PDB entry 7TGH | electron microscopy, 2.60 A resolution | chains 4 and B4 of the 91 polymer chains in the assembly

# Chain 4
Molecule: NADH-ubiquinone oxidoreductase chain 4
Organism: Tetrahymena thermophila
Notes: EC 7.1.1.2
UniProtKB: Q950X9 (Q950X9_TETTH); residue numbers follow UniProt; this construct covers 1-505
Chain sequence (505 residues; numbered 1 to 505; the number before each row is that of its first residue):
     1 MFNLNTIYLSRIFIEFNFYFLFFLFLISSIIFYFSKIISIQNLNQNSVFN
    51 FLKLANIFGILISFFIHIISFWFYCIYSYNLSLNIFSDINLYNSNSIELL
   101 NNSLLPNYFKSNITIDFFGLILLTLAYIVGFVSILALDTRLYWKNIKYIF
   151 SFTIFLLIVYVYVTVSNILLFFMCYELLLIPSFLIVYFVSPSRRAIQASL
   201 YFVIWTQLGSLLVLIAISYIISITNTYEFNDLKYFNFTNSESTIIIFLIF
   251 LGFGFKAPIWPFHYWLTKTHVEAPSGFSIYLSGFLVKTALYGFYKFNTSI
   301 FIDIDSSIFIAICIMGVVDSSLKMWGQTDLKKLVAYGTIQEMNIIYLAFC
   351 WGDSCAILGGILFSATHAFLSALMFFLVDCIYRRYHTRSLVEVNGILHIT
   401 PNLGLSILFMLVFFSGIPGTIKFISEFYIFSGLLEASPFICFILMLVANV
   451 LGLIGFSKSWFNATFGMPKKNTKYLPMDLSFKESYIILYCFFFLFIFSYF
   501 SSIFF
Residues lining bound ligands:
  - 1,2-Distearoyl-sn-glycerophosphoethanolamine (3PE), molecule 1: Tyr19, Phe20, Phe23, Leu24, Ile27, Phe58, Leu104, Leu105, Pro106
  - 1,2-Distearoyl-sn-glycerophosphoethanolamine (3PE), molecule 2: Ile27, Ile31, Phe51
  - 1,2-Distearoyl-sn-glycerophosphoethanolamine (3PE), molecule 3: Gln197, Tyr201, Trp205
  - 1,2-Distearoyl-sn-glycerophosphoethanolamine (3PE), molecule 4: Leu212, Ile215, Ser240, Thr243, Ile244, Phe247, Leu248
  - 1,2-Distearoyl-sn-glycerophosphoethanolamine (3PE), molecule 5: Trp325, Val450, Leu451, Ile454
  - 1,2-diacyl-sn-glycero-3-phosphocholine (PC1): Leu397, Pro401, Asn402, Leu405, Leu408, Phe409, Phe495

# Chain B4
Molecule: NDUB4
Organism: Tetrahymena thermophila
Chain sequence (108 residues; row label = number of the first residue in the row):
    34 AAPPAAFFLYFFVPDNFPSAQSGFRTASRNPFQVQFVFAYDNWEYKYCGQ
    84 WWSMGSLAVNVLFFVVPLFLWLILQTQSDQSSNRDDNSLTFYFSNAGFFF
   134 FQIYTNTG
Residues lining bound ligands: 1,2-diacyl-sn-glycero-3-phosphocholine (PC1): Gly82, Trp85, Ser86, Leu90, Val94

# Chain 4 / chain B4 interface
Pairs across the interface (125; chain 4 residue first):
  Arg11(4) - Thr138(B4)  hydrogen bond
  Tyr74(4) - Phe134(B4)  hydrogen bond (side chain-backbone)
  Tyr77(4) - Ile136(B4)  hydrophobic
  Tyr77(4) - Thr138(B4)
  Ser78(4) - Phe134(B4)
  Ser78(4) - Ile136(B4)
  Leu81(4) - Thr138(B4)
  Glu98(4) - Asn139(B4)
  Glu98(4) - Gly141(B4)
  Leu99(4) - Asn139(B4)  hydrogen bond (backbone-backbone)
  Leu99(4) - Thr140(B4)
  Leu99(4) - Gly141(B4)  hydrogen bond (backbone-backbone)
  Leu100(4) - Gly141(B4)
  Asn112(4) - Thr140(B4)
  Thr114(4) - Gln135(B4)  hydrogen bond
  Ile115(4) - Phe134(B4)
  Ile115(4) - Gln135(B4)
  Ile115(4) - Ile136(B4)  hydrogen bond (backbone-backbone)
  Asp116(4) - Phe134(B4)
  Asp116(4) - Gln135(B4)
  Phe117(4) - Phe134(B4)  hydrogen bond (backbone-backbone)
  Thr139(4) - Phe50(B4)
  Arg140(4) - Asn49(B4)  hydrogen bond
  Arg140(4) - Phe50(B4)  hydrogen bond (side chain-backbone)
  Arg140(4) - Pro51(B4)
  Arg140(4) - Ser52(B4)
  Tyr142(4) - Phe50(B4)  hydrophobic
  Ser190(4) - Val46(B4)
  Pro191(4) - Phe45(B4)
  Pro191(4) - Val46(B4)  hydrogen bond (backbone-backbone)
  Pro191(4) - Asn49(B4)
  Ser192(4) - Phe44(B4)
  Ser192(4) - Val46(B4)
  Arg193(4) - Phe44(B4)  hydrogen bond (backbone-backbone)
  Arg194(4) - Phe71(B4)
  Arg194(4) - Asp74(B4)  salt bridge
  Arg194(4) - Asn75(B4)  hydrogen bond
  Lys233(4) - Ala129(B4)  hydrogen bond (side chain-backbone)
  Lys233(4) - Gly130(B4)
  Lys233(4) - Phe131(B4)
  Ile246(4) - Phe124(B4)  hydrophobic
  Lys268(4) - Asp74(B4)  salt bridge
  Tyr294(4) - Phe132(B4)
  Tyr294(4) - Phe133(B4)  hydrogen bond (side chain-backbone)
  Lys295(4) - Phe132(B4)
  Lys295(4) - Gln135(B4)
  Asn297(4) - Phe124(B4)
  Thr298(4) - Phe126(B4)
  Thr298(4) - Gly130(B4)
  Thr298(4) - Phe132(B4)
  Ser299(4) - Phe132(B4)
  Ile300(4) - Phe126(B4)
  Phe301(4) - Phe126(B4)  hydrophobic
  Ile302(4) - Phe124(B4)
  Ile304(4) - Thr123(B4)
  Asp305(4) - Gln108(B4)
  Asp305(4) - Leu122(B4)
  Ser306(4) - Leu122(B4)  hydrogen bond (backbone-backbone)
  Ser306(4) - Thr123(B4)
  Ser306(4) - Phe124(B4)  hydrogen bond (side chain-backbone)
  Ser307(4) - Trp104(B4)
  Ser307(4) - Leu107(B4)
  Ser307(4) - Gln108(B4)  hydrogen bond
  Ser307(4) - Leu122(B4)
  Ile308(4) - Trp104(B4)
  Phe309(4) - Phe124(B4)  hydrophobic
  Ile310(4) - Leu107(B4)  hydrophobic
  Ile310(4) - Leu122(B4)  hydrophobic
  Ala311(4) - Leu107(B4)  hydrophobic
  Ile314(4) - Leu103(B4)  hydrophobic
  Met315(4) - Val99(B4)  hydrophobic
  Met315(4) - Pro100(B4)
  Met315(4) - Leu103(B4)
  Asp319(4) - Phe96(B4)
  Leu322(4) - Phe96(B4)  hydrophobic
  Thr328(4) - Phe69(B4)
  Lys332(4) - Tyr73(B4)
  Phe349(4) - Phe124(B4)
  Cys350(4) - Phe124(B4)  hydrophobic
  Trp351(4) - Ser121(B4)  hydrogen bond (side chain-backbone)
  Trp351(4) - Leu122(B4)
  Trp351(4) - Thr123(B4)
  Trp351(4) - Phe124(B4)
  Trp351(4) - Tyr125(B4)  hydrogen bond (backbone-backbone)
  Gly352(4) - Phe124(B4)
  Gly352(4) - Tyr125(B4)
  Asp353(4) - Tyr125(B4)  hydrogen bond (backbone-backbone)
  Asp353(4) - Phe126(B4)
  Asp353(4) - Ser127(B4)  hydrogen bond (side chain-backbone)
  Asp353(4) - Asn128(B4)  hydrogen bond (side chain-backbone)
  Leu358(4) - Phe133(B4)  hydrophobic
  Arg383(4) - Gln54(B4)
  Arg384(4) - Gln54(B4)  hydrogen bond
  His386(4) - Arg58(B4)  hydrogen bond (side chain-backbone)
  His386(4) - Arg62(B4)  hydrogen bond (backbone-side chain)
  Thr387(4) - Tyr43(B4)
  Ser389(4) - Val70(B4)
  Val391(4) - Gln66(B4)  hydrogen bond (backbone-side chain)
  Val391(4) - Phe69(B4)  hydrophobic
  Glu392(4) - Tyr43(B4)  hydrogen bond
  Glu392(4) - Gln66(B4)
  Glu392(4) - Val70(B4)
  Glu435(4) - Asp119(B4)
  Glu435(4) - Asn120(B4)
  Ala436(4) - Ser114(B4)
  Ser437(4) - Leu107(B4)
  Ser437(4) - Gln110(B4)  hydrogen bond
  Pro438(4) - Gln110(B4)
  Phe439(4) - Ile106(B4)  hydrophobic
  Phe439(4) - Gln110(B4)  hydrogen bond (backbone-side chain)
  Ile440(4) - Ile106(B4)  hydrophobic
  Ile440(4) - Leu107(B4)  hydrophobic
  Ile440(4) - Gln110(B4)
  Lys470(4) - Gln66(B4)  hydrogen bond
  Asn471(4) - Ala60(B4)
  Lys473(4) - Arg58(B4)  hydrogen bond (backbone-side chain)
  Tyr474(4) - Arg58(B4)
  Tyr474(4) - Thr59(B4)
  Tyr474(4) - Ala60(B4)  hydrophobic
  Leu475(4) - Arg58(B4)  hydrogen bond (backbone-side chain)
  Pro476(4) - Ser55(B4)
  Pro476(4) - Arg58(B4)
  Met477(4) - Ser55(B4)  hydrogen bond (backbone-side chain)
  Ile503(4) - Phe134(B4)  hydrophobic
  Phe504(4) - Phe134(B4)  hydrophobic
Other interface residues (no listed pair), chain 4 (85 interface residues in all): Ile97, Ile196, Phe229, Asn230, Trp260, Phe293, Ile357, Tyr382, Ile443, Glu483, Phe505
Other interface residues (no listed pair), chain B4 (56 interface residues in all): Val67, Ser111, Tyr137

# Summary
Chain 4 and chain B4 form an interface of 85 and 56 residues respectively; the contacts include 33 hydrogen
bonds and 2 salt bridges. Among the polar pairs are Arg194(4)-Asp74(B4), Lys268(4)-Asp74(B4) and
Arg11(4)-Thr138(B4). Bound to chain 4: 5 copies of 1,2-Distearoyl-sn-glycerophosphoethanolamine and
1,2-diacyl-sn-glycero-3-phosphocholine.
Chain 4 is NADH-ubiquinone oxidoreductase chain 4 and chain B4 is NDUB4, both from Tetrahymena thermophila;
the structure, Cryo-EM structure of respiratory super-complex CI+III2 from Tetrahymena thermophila, was
determined by electron microscopy (same publication as 7W5Z).
